PDB entry 7JUQ | X-ray diffraction, 3.22 A resolution | chains B and C

# Chain B
Protein: Kinase suppressor of Ras 2
Source organism: Homo sapiens
Notes: EC 2.7.11.1
Reference sequence: Q6VAB6 (KSR2_HUMAN); residue numbers follow UniProt; this construct covers 634-950
Amino-acid sequence (342 residues; numbered 609 to 950; the number before each row is that of its first residue):
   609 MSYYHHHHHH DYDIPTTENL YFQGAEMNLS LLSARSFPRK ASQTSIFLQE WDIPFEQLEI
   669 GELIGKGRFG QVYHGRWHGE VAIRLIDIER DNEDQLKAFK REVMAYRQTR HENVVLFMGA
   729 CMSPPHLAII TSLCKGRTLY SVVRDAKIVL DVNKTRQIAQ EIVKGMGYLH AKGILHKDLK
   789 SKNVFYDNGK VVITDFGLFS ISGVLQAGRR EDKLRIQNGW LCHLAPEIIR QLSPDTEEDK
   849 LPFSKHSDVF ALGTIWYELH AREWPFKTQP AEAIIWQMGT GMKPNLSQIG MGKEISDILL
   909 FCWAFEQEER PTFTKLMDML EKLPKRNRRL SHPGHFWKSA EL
Not modelled in the structure: 609-651, 686, 815-817, 933-950
Sequence notes: initiating methionine (609); expression tag (610-633)
Ion coordination: Mg2+: Asn791, Asp803 (together with ADP)
Residues lining bound ligands: ADP (adenosine-5'-diphosphate): Ile672, Gly673, Lys674, Gly675, Phe677, Val680, Ala690, Arg692, Val723, Thr739, Ser740, Leu741, Cys742, Thr746, Lys788, Lys790, Asn791, Phe793, Thr802, Asp803, Gln825
Curated features (UniProtKB/Swiss-Prot):
  - active site: Asp786 (Proton donor/acceptor)
  - binding site (ATP): Ile672 to Val680, Lys788, Asp803
  - natural variant: Arg676 (R676S: In a lung adenocarcinoma sample)
  - mutagenesis: Arg718 (R718H: Impairs formation of heterotetramers with MAP2K1, but not the formation of heterodimers), Asp786 (D786A: Loss of kinase activity), Ala879 (A879L: Impairs MAP2K1 binding)

# Chain C
Protein: Dual specificity mitogen-activated protein kinase kinase 1
Source organism: Oryctolagus cuniculus
Notes: EC 2.7.12.2
Reference sequence: P29678 (MP2K1_RABIT); numbering as in UniProt (aligned over 35-393)
Amino-acid sequence (384 residues; row label = number of the first residue in the row):
    10 MSYYHHHHHH DYDIPTTENL YFQGAKKLEE LELDEQQRKR LEAFLTQKQK VGELKDDDFE
    70 KISELGAGNG GVVFKVSHKP SGLVMARKLI HLEIKPAIRN QIIRELQVLH ECNSPYIVGF
   130 YGAFYSDGEI SICMEHMDGG SLDQVLKKAG RIPEQILGKV SIAVIKGLTY LREKHKIMHR
   190 DVKPSNILVN SRGEIKLCDF GVSGQLIDSM ANSFVGTRSY MSPERLQGTH YSVQSDIWSM
   250 GLSLVEMAVG RYPIPPPDAK ELELMFGCQV EGDAAETPPR PRTPGRPLSS YGMDSRPPMA
   310 IFELLDYIVN EPPPKLPSAV FSLEFQDFVN KCLIKNPAER ADLKQLMVHA FIKRSDAEEV
   370 DFAGWLCSTI GLNQPSTPTH AAGV
Not modelled in the structure: 10-39, 75-80, 276-306, 382-393
Sequence notes: initiating methionine (10); expression tag (11-34)
Residues lining bound ligands: ADP (adenosine-5'-diphosphate): Leu74, Val82, Ala95, Lys97, Met143, Glu144, His145, Met146, Gly149, Ser150, Gln153, Lys192, Ser194, Asn195, Leu197, Asp208
Curated features (UniProtKB/Swiss-Prot):
  - region: Glu270 to Pro307 (RAF1-binding)
  - active site: Asp190 (Proton acceptor)
  - binding site (ATP): Leu74 to Val82, Lys97
  - modified residue: Ser218 (Phosphoserine), Ser222 (Phosphoserine), Thr286 (Phosphothreonine), Thr292 (Phosphothreonine), Ser298 (Phosphoserine)
Reported in the primary citation:
  - post-translational modification sites: Ser218, Ser222 (citing earlier work)

# Interface between chain B and chain C
Residue-residue contacts (46):
  Lys674(B) with Glu102(C)
  Asp820(B) with Gly225(C); Thr226(C)
  Lys821(B) with Val224(C); Gly225(C)
  Leu822(B) with Ser222(C); Phe223(C); Val224(C), hydrogen bond (backbone-backbone)
  Arg823(B) with Asn221(C); Ser222(C)
  Ile824(B) with Asn221(C); Ser222(C), hydrogen bond (backbone-backbone); Val224(C), hydrophobic
  Gln825(B) with Ala220(C); Asn221(C)
  Asn826(B) with Asp217(C); Met219(C), hydrogen bond (side chain-backbone); Ala220(C), hydrogen bond (backbone-backbone)
  Arg838(B) with Ala309(C); Phe311(C)
  Leu840(B) with Ala309(C); Ile310(C), hydrogen bond (backbone-backbone)
  Pro842(B) with Thr226(C)
  Gln877(B) with Gly237(C)
  Pro878(B) with Arg234(C)
  Ala879(B) with Ser222(C)
  Glu880(B) with Val224(C); Ser228(C), hydrogen bond; Leu235(C); Leu314(C)
  Ala881(B) with Arg234(C); Leu235(C)
  Ile883(B) with Ile310(C), hydrophobic; Phe311(C)
  Trp884(B) with Leu235(C); Gln236(C); Phe311(C); Leu314(C); Asp315(C), hydrogen bond; Val318(C), hydrophobic
  Gln885(B) with Leu235(C); Gln236(C); Gly237(C)
  Gly887(B) with Phe311(C)
  Thr888(B) with Phe311(C); Asp315(C)
Other interface residues (no listed pair), chain B (26 interface residues in all): Arg818, Ile837, Gln839, Ser841, Met890
Other interface residues (no listed pair), chain C (22 interface residues in all): Met230
Interface features reported in the paper:
  - residue pairs: Asn826(B)-Met219(C) (hydrogen bond)

# Overview
26 residues of chain B face 22 of chain C across their interface, with 7 hydrogen bonds. Among the polar pairs
are Asn826(B)-Met219(C), Glu880(B)-Ser228(C) and Trp884(B)-Asp315(C). The paper describes a hydrogen bond
between Asn826(B) and Met219(C). Chain B binds ADP. Chain C binds ADP. From the paper: modification sites
Ser218(C) and Ser222(C).
Chain B is Kinase suppressor of Ras 2 (Homo sapiens) and chain C is Dual specificity mitogen-activated protein
kinase kinase 1 (Oryctolagus cuniculus); the structure, Crystal Structure of KSR2:MEK1 in complex with ADP,
was determined by X-ray diffraction, deposited together with 7JUR, 7JUS, 7JUT, 7JUU, 7JUV, 7JUW and 5 further
entries.
